6RUI - chains T and A of the 20 polymer chains in the assembly; structure by electron microscopy, 2.70 A resolution.

[Chain T]
Molecule: Template strand
Source organism: synthetic construct
Sequence (70 nucleotides; row label = number of the first residue in the row):
     1 GTCTTCAACT GCTTTCGCAT GAAGTACCTC CCAACTACTT TTCCTCACAC TTGTACTCCA
    61 TGACTAAACC
Disordered / not traced: 1-3, 20-28, 61-70

[Chain A]
Name: DNA-directed RNA polymerase I subunit RPA190
Source organism: Saccharomyces cerevisiae
Notes: EC 2.7.7.6
Reference sequence: P10964 (RPA1_YEAST); residues 1-1664 here = UniProt positions 1-1664
Amino-acid sequence (1664 residues; row label = number of the first residue in the row):
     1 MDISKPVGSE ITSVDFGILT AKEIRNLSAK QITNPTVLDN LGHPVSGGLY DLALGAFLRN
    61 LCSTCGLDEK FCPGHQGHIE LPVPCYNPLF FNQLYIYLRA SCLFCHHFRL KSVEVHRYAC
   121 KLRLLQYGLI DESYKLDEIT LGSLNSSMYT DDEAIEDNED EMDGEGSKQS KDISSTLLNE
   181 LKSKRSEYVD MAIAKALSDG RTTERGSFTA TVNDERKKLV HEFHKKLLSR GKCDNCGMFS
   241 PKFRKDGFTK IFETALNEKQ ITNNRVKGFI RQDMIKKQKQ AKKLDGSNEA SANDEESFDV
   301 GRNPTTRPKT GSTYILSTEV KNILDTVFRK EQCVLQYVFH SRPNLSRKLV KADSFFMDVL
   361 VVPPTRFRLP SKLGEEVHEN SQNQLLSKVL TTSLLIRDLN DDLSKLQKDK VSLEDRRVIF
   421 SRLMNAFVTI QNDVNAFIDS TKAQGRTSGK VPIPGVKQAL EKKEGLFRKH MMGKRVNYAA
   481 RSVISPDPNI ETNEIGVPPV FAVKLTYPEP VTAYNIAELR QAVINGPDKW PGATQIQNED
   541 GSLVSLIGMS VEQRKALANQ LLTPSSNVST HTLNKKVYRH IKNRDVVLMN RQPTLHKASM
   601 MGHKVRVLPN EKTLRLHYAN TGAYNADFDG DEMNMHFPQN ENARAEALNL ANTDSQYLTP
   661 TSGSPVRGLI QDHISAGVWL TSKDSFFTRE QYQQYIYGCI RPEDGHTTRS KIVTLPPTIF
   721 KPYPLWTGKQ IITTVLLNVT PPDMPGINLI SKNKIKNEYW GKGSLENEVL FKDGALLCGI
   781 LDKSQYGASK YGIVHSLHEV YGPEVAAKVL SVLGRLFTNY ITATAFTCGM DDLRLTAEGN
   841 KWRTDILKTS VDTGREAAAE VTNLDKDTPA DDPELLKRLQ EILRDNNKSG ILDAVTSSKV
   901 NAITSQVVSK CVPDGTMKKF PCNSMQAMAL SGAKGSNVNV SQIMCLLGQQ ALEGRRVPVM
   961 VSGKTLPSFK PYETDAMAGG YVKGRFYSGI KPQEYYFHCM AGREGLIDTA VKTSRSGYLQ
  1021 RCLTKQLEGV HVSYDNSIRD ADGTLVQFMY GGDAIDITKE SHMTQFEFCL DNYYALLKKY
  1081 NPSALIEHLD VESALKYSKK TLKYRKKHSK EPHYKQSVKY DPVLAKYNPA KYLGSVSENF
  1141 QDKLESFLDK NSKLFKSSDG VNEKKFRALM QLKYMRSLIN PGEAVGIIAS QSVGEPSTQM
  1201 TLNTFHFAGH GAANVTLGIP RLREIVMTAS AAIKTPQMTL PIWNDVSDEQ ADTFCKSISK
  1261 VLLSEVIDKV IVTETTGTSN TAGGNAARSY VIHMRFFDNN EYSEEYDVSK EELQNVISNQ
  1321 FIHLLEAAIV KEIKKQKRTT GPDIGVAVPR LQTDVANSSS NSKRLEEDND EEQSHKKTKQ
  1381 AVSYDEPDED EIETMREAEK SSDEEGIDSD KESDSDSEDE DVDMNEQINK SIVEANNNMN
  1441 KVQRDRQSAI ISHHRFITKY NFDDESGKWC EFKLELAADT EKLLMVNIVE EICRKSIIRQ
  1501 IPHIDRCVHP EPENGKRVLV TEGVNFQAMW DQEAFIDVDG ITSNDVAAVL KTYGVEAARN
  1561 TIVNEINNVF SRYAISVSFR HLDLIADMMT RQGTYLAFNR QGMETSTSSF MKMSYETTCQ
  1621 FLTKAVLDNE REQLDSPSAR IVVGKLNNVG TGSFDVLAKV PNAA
Disordered / not traced: 23, 142-171, 271-311, 407-416, 1154-1159, 1206-1213, 1279-1286, 1339-1432, 1664
Curated features (UniProtKB/Swiss-Prot):
  - region: Pro992 to Glu1004 (Bridging helix)
  - binding site (Zn(2+)): Cys62, Cys65, Cys72, His75, Cys102, Cys105, Cys233, Cys236
  - binding site (Mg(2+)): Asp627, Asp629, Asp631
  - modified residue (Phosphoserine): Ser889, Ser1636

[Interface between chain T and chain A]
Pairs across the interface - 12 pairs, chain T then chain A:
  DG11(T) - Thr1617(A)  phosphate contact
  DC12(T) - Glu1616(A)  phosphate contact
  DC12(T) - Thr1617(A)  hydrogen bond to the phosphate
  DT13(T) - Ser1014(A)  sugar contact
  DT13(T) - Tyr1018(A)  sugar contact
  DT14(T) - Ser1014(A)  hydrogen bond to the base
  DT14(T) - Gly1017(A)  sugar contact
  DT14(T) - Tyr1018(A)  phosphate contact
  DC16(T) - Arg481(A)  phosphate contact
  DC16(T) - Gln592(A)  sugar contact
  DG17(T) - Arg475(A)  salt bridge to the phosphate
  DG17(T) - Arg481(A)  salt bridge to the phosphate
Also at the interface, not in a pair above, chain T (7 interface residues in all): DT15
Also at the interface, not in a pair above, chain A (9 interface residues in all): Lys463

[Summary]
7 residues of chain T face 9 of chain A across their interface; the contacts include 2 hydrogen bonds and 2
salt bridges. Polar pairs include DT14(T)-Ser1014(A), DC12(T)-Thr1617(A) and DG17(T)-Arg475(A). UniProt lists
8 Zn2+-binding residues and 3 Mg2+-binding residues on chain A.
Here chain T is Template strand (synthetic construct) and chain A is DNA-directed RNA polymerase I subunit
RPA190 (Saccharomyces cerevisiae). Entry 6RUI (RNA Polymerase I Pre-initiation complex DNA opening
intermediate 2) was determined by electron microscopy together with 6RQH, 6RQL, 6RQT, 6RRD, 6RUO and 6RWE from
the same study.
